7TEJ - chains F and G of the 28 polymer chains in the assembly; structure by electron microscopy, 2.74 A resolution.

Chain F:
Protein: Proteasome subunit alpha type-6
From: Saccharomyces cerevisiae S288C
Notes: EC 3.4.25.1
UniProtKB: P40302 (PSA6_YEAST); residues 1-234 here = UniProt positions 1-234
Chain sequence (234 residues; numbered 1 to 234; the number before each row is that of its first residue):
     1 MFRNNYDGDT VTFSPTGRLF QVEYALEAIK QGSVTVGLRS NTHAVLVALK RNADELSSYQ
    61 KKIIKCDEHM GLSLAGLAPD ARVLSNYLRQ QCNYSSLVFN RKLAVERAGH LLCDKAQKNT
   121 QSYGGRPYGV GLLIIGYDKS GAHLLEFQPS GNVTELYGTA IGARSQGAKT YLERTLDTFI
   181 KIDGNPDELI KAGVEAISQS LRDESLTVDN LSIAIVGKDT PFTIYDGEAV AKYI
Not modelled in the structure: 1-5, 53-56, 203-204
Curated features (UniProtKB/Swiss-Prot):
  - modified residue: Ser-14 (Phosphoserine)
  - cross-link: Lys-191 (Glycyl lysine isopeptide (Lys-Gly) (interchain with G-Cter in ubiquitin))

Chain G:
Protein: Proteasome subunit alpha type-7
From: Saccharomyces cerevisiae S288C
Notes: EC 3.4.25.1
UniProtKB: P21242 (PSA7_YEAST); residues 0-287 here correspond to UniProt positions 1-288 (UniProt number = residue number + 1)
Chain sequence (288 residues; numbered 0 to 287; the number before each row is that of its first residue; numbering starts at 0):
     0 MTSIGTGYDL SNSVFSPDGR NFQVEYAVKA VENGTTSIGI KCNDGVVFAV EKLITSKLLV
    60 PQKNVKIQVV DRHIGCVYSG LIPDGRHLVN RGREEAASFK KLYKTPIPIP AFADRLGQYV
   120 QAHTLYNSVR PFGVSTIFGG VDKNGAHLYM LEPSGSYWGY KGAATGKGRQ SAKAELEKLV
   180 DHHPEGLSAR EAVKQAAKII YLAHEDNKEK DFELEISWCS LSETNGLHKF VKGDLLQEAI
   240 DFAQKEINGD DDEDEDDSDN VMSSDDENAP VATNANATTD QEGDIHLE
Not modelled in the structure: 0-4, 183-185, 205-209, 245-287
Curated features (UniProtKB/Swiss-Prot):
  - modified residue: Thr-1 (N-acetylthreonine)

Chain F / chain G interface:
Contacting residue pairs (56):
  Tyr-6(F) with Asp-8(G), hydrogen bond; Leu-9(G), hydrophobic
  Thr-10(F) with Arg-129(G)
  Val-11(F) with Ser-127(G); Arg-129(G)
  Thr-12(F) with Leu-9(G); Gln-22(G)
  Phe-13(F) with Gln-22(G), hydrogen bond (backbone-side chain); Tyr-25(G), hydrophobic; Ala-26(G), hydrophobic; Ala-29(G), hydrophobic; Leu-80(G), hydrophobic; Arg-129(G); Pro-130(G)
  Ser-14(F) with Tyr-25(G)
  Pro-15(F) with Tyr-25(G), hydrophobic; Lys-28(G)
  Thr-16(F) with Lys-28(G)
  Gly-17(F) with Tyr-25(G); Ala-29(G)
  Leu-19(F) with Leu-80(G), hydrophobic; Arg-129(G)
  Arg-39(F) with Val-59(G)
  His-110(F) with Arg-85(G)
  Cys-113(F) with Arg-85(G)
  Asp-114(F) with Arg-85(G), salt bridge; Asn-89(G), hydrogen bond
  Gln-117(F) with Pro-82(G); Asp-83(G), hydrogen bond; His-86(G)
  Thr-120(F) with Arg-129(G), hydrogen bond (backbone-side chain)
  Gln-121(F) with Asp-83(G); His-86(G); His-122(G); Val-128(G); Arg-129(G), hydrogen bond (side chain-backbone); Pro-130(G)
  Tyr-123(F) with Ser-127(G), hydrogen bond (backbone-backbone)
  Ser-150(F) with Pro-82(G)
  Asn-152(F) with Pro-82(G)
  Thr-154(F) with Leu-58(G); Asn-63(G)
  Glu-155(F) with Val-59(G), hydrogen bond (backbone-backbone); Lys-62(G); Asn-63(G), hydrogen bond (backbone-side chain)
  Leu-156(F) with Leu-57(G); Leu-58(G), hydrophobic; Val-59(G)
  Tyr-157(F) with Leu-57(G), hydrogen bond (backbone-backbone); Pro-60(G)
  Gly-158(F) with Leu-57(G)
  Lys-169(F) with Leu-57(G)
  Leu-172(F) with Leu-57(G)
  Glu-173(F) with Lys-56(G), salt bridge
  Leu-176(F) with Lys-56(G); Leu-57(G), hydrophobic
Also at the interface, not in a pair above, chain F (32 interface residues in all): Ser-122, Gly-151, Phe-179
Also at the interface, not in a pair above, chain G (29 interface residues in all): Ile-81, Asn-126, Phe-131, Gly-132

Summary:
Chain F and chain G form an interface of 32 and 29 residues respectively, with 10 hydrogen bonds and 2 salt
bridges. Among the polar pairs are Asp-114(F)/Arg-85(G), Glu-173(F)/Lys-56(G) and Tyr-6(F)/Asp-8(G).
Chain F is Proteasome subunit alpha type-6 and chain G is Proteasome subunit alpha type-7, both from
Saccharomyces cerevisiae S288C; the structure, Cryo-EM structure of the 20S Alpha 3 Deletion proteasome core
particle, was determined by electron microscopy (same publication as 7TEO).
